PDB entry 7N6D | X-ray diffraction, 2.30 A resolution | chains A and B of the 3 polymer chains in the assembly

[Chain A]
Name: MHC class I antigen
Organism: Homo sapiens
UniProt: Q861F7 (Q861F7_HUMAN); residues 1-278 here = UniProt positions 1-278
Chain sequence (278 residues; row label = number of the first residue in the row):
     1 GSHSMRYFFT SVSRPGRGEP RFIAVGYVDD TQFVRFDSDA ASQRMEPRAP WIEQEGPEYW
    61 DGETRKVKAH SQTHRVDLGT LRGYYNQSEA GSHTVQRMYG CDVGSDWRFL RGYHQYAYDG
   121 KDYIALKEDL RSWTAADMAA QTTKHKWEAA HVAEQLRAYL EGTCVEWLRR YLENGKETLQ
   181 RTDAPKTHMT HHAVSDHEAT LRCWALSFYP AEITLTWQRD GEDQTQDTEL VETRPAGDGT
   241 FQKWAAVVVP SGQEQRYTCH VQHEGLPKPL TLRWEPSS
Not modelled in the structure: 276-278
Disulfides: C101-C164, C203-C259

[Chain B]
Name: Beta-2-microglobulin
Organism: Homo sapiens
UniProt: P61769 (B2MG_HUMAN); residues 1-99 here correspond to UniProt positions 21-119 (UniProt number = residue number + 20)
Chain sequence (100 residues; numbered 0 to 99; the number before each row is that of its first residue; numbering starts at 0):
     0 MIQRTPKIQV YSRHPAENGK SNFLNCYVSG FHPSDIEVDL LKNGERIEKV EHSDLSFSKD
    60 WSFYLLYYTE FTPTEKDEYA CRVNHVTLSQ PKIVKWDRDM
Not modelled in the structure: 0
Construct notes: initiating methionine (0)
Curated features (UniProtKB/Swiss-Prot):
  - modified residue: Q2 (Pyrrolidone carboxylic acid)
  - glycosylation: I1 (N-linked (Glc) (glycation) isoleucine), K19 (N-linked (Glc) (glycation) lysine), K41 (N-linked (Glc) (glycation) lysine), K48 (N-linked (Glc) (glycation) lysine), K58 (N-linked (Glc) (glycation) lysine), K91 (N-linked (Glc) (glycation) lysine), K94 (N-linked (Glc) (glycation) lysine)
Disulfides: C25-C80

[How chain A and chain B interact]
Contacting residue pairs - 53 pairs, chain A then chain B:
  F8(A) with S55(B); F56(B), hydrophobic
  F9(A) with F56(B)
  T10(A) with L54(B); F56(B); F62(B)
  V12(A) with S33(B)
  R14(A) with D34(B), salt bridge
  I23(A) with L54(B)
  V25(A) with D53(B); L54(B); S55(B)
  Y27(A) with S55(B); Y63(B)
  Q32(A) with D53(B), hydrogen bond
  R35(A) with D53(B), salt bridge
  R48(A) with D53(B), salt bridge
  T94(A) with F62(B)
  Q96(A) with H31(B), hydrogen bond; F56(B); W60(B), hydrogen bond (side chain-backbone); F62(B)
  R97(A) with F56(B)
  Q115(A) with W60(B)
  Y116(A) with W60(B)
  A117(A) with W60(B), hydrophobic
  D119(A) with I1(B); H31(B)
  G120(A) with H31(B), hydrogen bond (backbone-side chain)
  K121(A) with I1(B)
  D122(A) with W60(B), hydrogen bond
  R202(A) with D98(B), hydrogen bond (side chain-backbone)
  W204(A) with D98(B); M99(B)
  V231(A) with Q8(B)
  E232(A) with Q8(B), hydrogen bond (backbone-side chain)
  T233(A) with Y26(B)
  R234(A) with Q8(B), hydrogen bond; Y10(B); Y26(B); M99(B), hydrogen bond (side chain-backbone)
  P235(A) with Y10(B), hydrogen bond (backbone-side chain); N24(B); Y26(B); L65(B), hydrophobic
  A236(A) with R12(B), hydrogen bond (backbone-side chain); N24(B), hydrogen bond (backbone-side chain)
  G237(A) with R12(B), hydrogen bond (backbone-side chain)
  D238(A) with R12(B)
  Q242(A) with Y10(B); S11(B); R12(B), hydrogen bond (side chain-backbone)
  W244(A) with M99(B), hydrogen bond (side chain-backbone)
Also at the interface, not in a pair above, chain A (34 interface residues in all): M98
Also at the interface, not in a pair above, chain B (24 interface residues in all): K6, H13, S28, P32

[Summary]
34 residues of chain A face 24 of chain B across their interface, with 15 hydrogen bonds and 3 salt bridges.
Polar pairs include R14(A)-D34(B), R35(A)-D53(B) and R48(A)-D53(B).
Here chain A is MHC class I antigen and chain B is Beta-2-microglobulin, both from Homo sapiens. Entry 7N6D
(HLA peptide complex) was determined by X-ray diffraction, deposited together with 7N6E.
